7G9H - chains A and B; structure by X-ray diffraction, 2.75 A resolution.

[Chain A]
Protein: Transforming protein RhoA
From: Homo sapiens
Notes: EC 3.6.5.2
UniProtKB: P61586 (RHOA_HUMAN); residues 1-184 here = UniProt positions 1-184
Chain sequence (185 residues; row label = number of the first residue in the row; numbering starts at 0):
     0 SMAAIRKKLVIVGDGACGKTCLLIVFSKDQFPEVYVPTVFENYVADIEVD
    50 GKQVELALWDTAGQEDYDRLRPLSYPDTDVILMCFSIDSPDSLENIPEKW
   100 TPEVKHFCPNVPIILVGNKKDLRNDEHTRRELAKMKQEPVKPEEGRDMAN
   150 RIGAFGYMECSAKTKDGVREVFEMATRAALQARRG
Disordered / not traced: 0-2, 182-184
Differences from the reference sequence: expression tag (0)
Swiss-Prot annotation at these positions:
  - region: Ala61 to Asp78 (Switch II region)
  - motif: Tyr34 to Tyr42 (Effector region)
  - binding site (GTP): Gly12 to Thr19, Phe30 to Thr37, Asp59 to Gln63, Asn117 to Asp120, Ser160 to Lys162
  - modified residue: Tyr34 (Microbial infection: O-AMP-tyrosine), Thr37 (Microbial infection: O-AMP-threonine), Asn41 (Microbial infection: ADP-ribosylasparagine), Gln63 (5-glutamyl serotonin)
  - glycosylation: Tyr34 (Microbial infection: O-linked (GlcNAc) tyrosine), Thr37 (Microbial infection: O-alpha-linked (GlcNAc) threonine)
  - cross-link: Lys135 (Glycyl lysine isopeptide (Lys-Gly) (interchain with G-Cter in ubiquitin))
  - natural variant: Glu47 (E47K: In EDFAOB), Pro71 (P71S: In EDFAOB)
  - mutagenesis: Gly14 (G14V: Increased Rho protein signal transduction. Constitutively active), Thr19 (T19N: Decreased Rho protein signal transduction. Decreased substrate adhesion-dependent cell spreading. Decreased stress fibers assembly. Decreased cytoplasmic microtubule organization), Tyr34 (Y34A: Abolishes interaction with DGKQ; Y34F: Abolishes AMPylation by Haemophilus IbpA), Thr37 (T37A: Abolished monoglucosylation by C.difficile toxin TcdA. Abolished O-GlcNAcylation by C.novyi toxin TcdA), Gln63 (Q63L: Causes constitutive activation), Lys135 (K135R: Reduced FBXL19-mediated ubiquitination and subsequent degradation)

[Chain B]
Protein: Rho guanine nucleotide exchange factor 2
From: Homo sapiens
UniProtKB: Q92974 (ARHG2_HUMAN); numbering as in UniProt (aligned over 206-448)
Chain sequence (245 residues; row label = number of the first residue in the row):
   204 SMEMDEKDFAADSWSLAVDSSFLQQHKKEVMKQQDVIYELIQTELHHVRT
   254 LKIMTRLFRTGMLEELHLEPGVVQGLFPCVDELSDIHTRFLSQLLERRRQ
   304 ALCPGSTRNFVIHRLGDLLISQFSGPSAEQMCKTYSEFCSRHSKALKLYK
   354 ELYARDKRFQQFIRKVTRPAVLKRHGVQECILLVTQRITKYPLLISRILQ
   404 HSHGIEEERQDLTTALGLVKELLSNVDEGIYQLEKGARLQEIYNR
Disordered / not traced: 439-448
Glycans and other covalent adducts: compound KLU linked to Cys306
Differences from the reference sequence: expression tag (204-205)
Ligand contacts: KLU ((2S)-4-(chloroacetyl)-3,4-dihydro-2H-1,4-benzoxazine-2-carboxamide): Asp222, Ser224, Phe225, Gln228, Pro307, Ser309, Asn312
Swiss-Prot annotation at these positions:
  - modified residue: Lys353 (N6-acetyllysine)
  - mutagenesis: Tyr394 (Y394A: Reduces phosphorylation level, normal microtubule localization and activity)

[Chain A / chain B interface]
Pairs across the interface (62; chain A residue first):
  Arg5(A) with Lys376(B); Glu382(B), salt bridge
  Lys7(A) with Leu385(B)
  Lys27(A) with Asp215(B), salt bridge
  Val33(A) with Ser218(B)
  Tyr34(A) with Ser216(B); Asp238(B); Val239(B); Glu242(B), hydrogen bond; Arg400(B)
  Val35(A) with Arg400(B), hydrogen bond (backbone-side chain)
  Pro36(A) with Glu242(B); Arg400(B)
  Thr37(A) with Val239(B); Glu242(B), hydrogen bond (backbone-side chain); Leu396(B); Leu397(B); Arg400(B), hydrogen bond
  Val38(A) with Glu242(B), hydrogen bond (backbone-side chain); Thr246(B); Lys393(B); Leu396(B), hydrophobic
  Phe39(A) with Lys393(B), hydrogen bond (backbone-side chain)
  Glu40(A) with Thr246(B); His249(B), salt bridge
  Asn41(A) with Arg377(B), hydrogen bond (side chain-backbone); Glu382(B); Leu386(B)
  Tyr42(A) with Arg377(B)
  Val43(A) with Lys376(B); Arg377(B)
  Asp45(A) with Lys376(B), salt bridge
  Glu54(A) with Lys376(B), salt bridge
  Trp58(A) with Glu382(B); Leu385(B), hydrophobic; Gln389(B)
  Asp59(A) with Gln389(B), hydrogen bond (backbone-side chain)
  Ala61(A) with Leu396(B)
  Gly62(A) with Thr392(B); Leu396(B)
  Gln63(A) with Gln389(B), hydrogen bond; Thr392(B)
  Tyr66(A) with Lys423(B); Leu426(B); Ser427(B); Asp430(B)
  Asp67(A) with Asp430(B)
  Arg68(A) with Asp430(B), salt bridge; Glu431(B)
  Leu69(A) with Cys342(B), hydrophobic; Thr388(B); Asp430(B), hydrogen bond (backbone-side chain); Ile433(B), hydrophobic
  Leu72(A) with Cys342(B); His345(B); Leu385(B); Thr388(B); Gln435(B)
  Ser73(A) with Leu385(B); Gln389(B), hydrogen bond
  Pro75(A) with Leu349(B), hydrophobic
  Asp76(A) with Lys353(B), salt bridge
Also at the interface, not in a pair above, chain B (35 interface residues in all): Leu219, Ser346, Gln381, Ile391

[Summary]
29 residues of chain A and 35 residues of chain B are in contact; the contacts include 11 hydrogen bonds and 7
salt bridges. Polar contacts include Arg5(A)-Glu382(B), Lys27(A)-Asp215(B) and Glu40(A)-His249(B). Covalently
linked compound KLU: at Cys306(B).
Here chain A is Transforming protein RhoA and chain B is Rho guanine nucleotide exchange factor 2, both from
Homo sapiens. Entry 7G9H (ARHGEF2 PanDDA analysis group deposition -- ARHGEF2 and RhoA in complex with
PCM-0102245-001) was determined by X-ray diffraction.
